PDB entry 6SQ2 | X-ray diffraction, 1.68 A resolution | chains D and E of the 4 polymer chains in the assembly

[Chain D (and E)]
Protein: RILP-like protein 2
Source organism: Homo sapiens
Notes: chain E of this document is another copy of the same molecule, construct and numbering; everything in this record applies to it too
UniProtKB: Q969X0 (RIPL2_HUMAN); residue numbers follow UniProt; this construct covers 129-165
Sequence (43 residues; numbered 123 to 165; the number before each row is that of its first residue):
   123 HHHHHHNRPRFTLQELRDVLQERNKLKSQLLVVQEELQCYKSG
Not modelled in the structure: 123-128, 160-165 (chain E: 123-128, 161-165)
Construct notes: expression tag (123-128)
Curated features (UniProtKB/Swiss-Prot):
  - mutagenesis: R130 (R130E: Loss of interaction with RAB8A, RAB10 and RAB12), R132 (R132E: Loss of interaction with RAB8A, RAB10 and RAB12), K149 (K149E: Loss of interaction with RAB8A, RAB10 and RAB12)

[Interface between chain D and chain E]
Contacting residue pairs (39; chain D residue first):
  N129(D) - T134(E)
  R130(D) - T134(E)
  P131(D) - P131(E)
  P131(D) - R132(E)
  P131(D) - F133(E)
  R132(D) - P131(E)
  R132(D) - F133(E)  hydrogen bond (backbone-backbone)
  R132(D) - L135(E)
  F133(D) - P131(E)
  F133(D) - R132(E)  hydrogen bond (backbone-backbone)
  F133(D) - F133(E)  hydrogen bond (backbone-backbone)
  F133(D) - T134(E)
  F133(D) - L135(E)  hydrophobic
  F133(D) - L138(E)  hydrophobic
  T134(D) - N129(E)
  T134(D) - R130(E)
  T134(D) - F133(E)
  L135(D) - F133(E)  hydrophobic
  L138(D) - F133(E)  hydrophobic
  V141(D) - V141(E)  hydrophobic
  V141(D) - L142(E)  hydrophobic
  L142(D) - V141(E)  hydrophobic
  E144(D) - R145(E)  salt bridge
  E144(D) - K149(E)  salt bridge
  R145(D) - E144(E)  salt bridge
  R145(D) - L148(E)
  L148(D) - R145(E)
  L148(D) - L148(E)  hydrophobic
  L148(D) - L152(E)  hydrophobic
  K149(D) - L148(E)
  Q151(D) - L152(E)
  L152(D) - L148(E)  hydrophobic
  L152(D) - Q151(E)
  L152(D) - L152(E)  hydrophobic
  L152(D) - V155(E)  hydrophobic
  V155(D) - L152(E)  hydrophobic
  V155(D) - V155(E)  hydrophobic
  Q156(D) - V155(E)
  L159(D) - E158(E)
Interface residues without a listed pair, chain D (21 interface residues in all): E137, E158
Interface residues without a listed pair, chain E (20 interface residues in all): E137, Q156

[Overview]
Chain D and chain E form an interface of 21 and 20 residues respectively, with 3 hydrogen bonds and 3 salt
bridges. Among the polar pairs are E144(D)-R145(E), E144(D)-K149(E) and R132(D)-F133(E). Curated annotation
(UniProt) lists 3 mutagenesis sites on chain D.
Chain D and chain E are both RILP-like protein 2 (Homo sapiens); the structure, Structure of a phosphomimetic
switch 2 variant of Rab8a in complex with the phospho-Rab binding domain ..., was determined by X-ray
diffraction.
